Entry 7PB4 (X-ray diffraction, 2.49 A resolution); this record covers chains H and I of the 3 polymer chains in the assembly.

Chain H:
Protein: Centromere protein H
Organism: Homo sapiens
Reference sequence: Q9H3R5 (CENPH_HUMAN); residues 199-247 here = UniProt positions 199-247
Sequence (49 residues; each row starts with the number of its first residue):
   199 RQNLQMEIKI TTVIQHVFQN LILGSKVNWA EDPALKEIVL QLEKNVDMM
Disordered / not traced: 199, 247

Chain I:
Protein: Centromere protein I
Organism: Homo sapiens
Reference sequence: Q92674 (CENPI_HUMAN); residue numbers follow UniProt; this construct covers 64-281
Sequence (227 residues; numbered 63 to 289; the number before each row is that of its first residue):
    63 MDALQMAVGY FEKGPIKASQ NKDKTLEKHL KTVENVAWKN GLASEEIDIL LNIALSGKFG
   123 NAVNTRILKC MIPATVISED SVVKAVSWLC VGKCSGSTKV LFYRWLVAMF DFIDRKEQIN
   183 LLYGFFFASL QDDALCPYVC HLLYLLTKKE NVKPFRVRKL LDLQAKMGMQ PHLQALLSLY
   243 KFFAPALISV SLPVRKKIYF KNSENLWKTA LLAVKQRNRS PLEVQFG
Disordered / not traced: 253-258, 284-289
Differences from the reference sequence: initiating methionine (63); expression tag (282-289)

Chain H / chain I interface:
Pairs across the interface - 26 pairs, chain H then chain I:
  H214(H) - F217(I)
  Q217(H) - G186(I)
  Q217(H) - F187(I)
  L221(H) - C152(I)  hydrophobic
  L221(H) - F187(I)  hydrophobic
  L221(H) - A190(I)  hydrophobic
  K224(H) - C152(I)
  K224(H) - V153(I)
  N226(H) - S149(I)  hydrogen bond
  N226(H) - W150(I)
  N226(H) - V153(I)
  W227(H) - V145(I)  hydrophobic
  W227(H) - S149(I)  hydrogen bond (backbone-side chain)
  W227(H) - C152(I)
  W227(H) - L184(I)  hydrophobic
  W227(H) - F187(I)
  A228(H) - S149(I)  hydrogen bond (backbone-side chain)
  K234(H) - D142(I)  salt bridge
  V237(H) - F187(I)  hydrophobic
  L238(H) - Q180(I)
  L238(H) - L183(I)
  E241(H) - L183(I)
  E241(H) - N213(I)  hydrogen bond
  E241(H) - K215(I)  salt bridge
  E241(H) - R218(I)  salt bridge
  N243(H) - E212(I)
Interface residues without a listed pair, chain H (17 interface residues in all): Q213, I220, V225, L240, K242
Interface residues without a listed pair, chain I (21 interface residues in all): K146, V148, N182, Y185

Summary:
17 residues of chain H and 21 residues of chain I are in contact; the contacts include 4 hydrogen bonds and 3
salt bridges. Polar pairs include K234(H)-D142(I), E241(H)-K215(I) and E241(H)-R218(I).
Chain H is Centromere protein H and chain I is Centromere protein I, both from Homo sapiens; the structure,
Cenp-HIK 3-protein complex, was determined by X-ray diffraction, deposited together with 7PB8, 7PII, 7PKN,
7R5R, 7R5S, 7R5V, 7YWX and 7YYH.
